PDB entry 8XQN | electron microscopy, 3.05 A resolution | chains A and R of the 5 polymer chains in the assembly

[Chain A]
Molecule: Guanine nucleotide-binding protein G(i) subunit alpha-1
Organism: Homo sapiens
UniProtKB: P63096 (GNAI1_HUMAN); residues 1-354 here = UniProt positions 1-354
Sequence (370 residues; each row starts with the number of its first residue; numbers below 1 keep their minus sign (Met-15 is residue -15)):
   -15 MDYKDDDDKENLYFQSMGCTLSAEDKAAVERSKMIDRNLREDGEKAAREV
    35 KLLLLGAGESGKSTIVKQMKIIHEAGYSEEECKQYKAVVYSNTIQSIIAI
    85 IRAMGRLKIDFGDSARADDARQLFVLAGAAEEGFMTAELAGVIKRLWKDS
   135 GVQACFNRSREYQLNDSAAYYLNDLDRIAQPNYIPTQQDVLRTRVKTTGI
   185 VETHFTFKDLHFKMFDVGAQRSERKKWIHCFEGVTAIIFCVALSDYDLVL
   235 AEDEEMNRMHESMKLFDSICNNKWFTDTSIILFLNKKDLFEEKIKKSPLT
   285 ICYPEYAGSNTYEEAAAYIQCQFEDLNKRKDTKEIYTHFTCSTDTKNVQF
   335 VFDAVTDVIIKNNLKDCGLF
Not modelled in the structure: -15 to 2, 55-181
Differences from the reference sequence: initiating methionine (-15); expression tag (-14 to 0); conflict Ala203 (Gly in P63096), Ser326 (Ala in P63096)
UniProt features mapped onto this chain:
  - region: Lys35 to Thr48 (G1 motif), Asp173 to Thr181 (G2 motif), Phe196 to Gly202, Gln204, Arg205 (G3 motif), Ile265 to Asp272 (G4 motif), Thr324, Cys325, Thr327 to Thr329 (G5 motif)
  - binding site (GTP): Glu43 to Thr48, Ser151, Leu175 to Thr181, Asp200 to Gly202, Gln204, Asn269 to Asp272
  - binding site (Mg(2+)): Ser47, Thr181
  - modified residue: Arg178 (ADP-ribosylarginine), Gln204 (Deamidated glutamine), Cys351 (ADP-ribosylcysteine)
  - lipidation: Gly2 (N-myristoyl glycine), Cys3 (S-palmitoyl cysteine)
  - natural variant: Gly40 (G40C: In NEDHISB; G40R: In NEDHISB), Gly45 (G45D: In NEDHISB), Thr48 (T48I: In NEDHISB; T48K: In NEDHISB), Gln52 (Q52P: In NEDHISB), Ser75 (deletion: In NEDHISB; uncertain significance), Gln172 (deletion: In NEDHISB), Asp173 (D173V: In NEDHISB), Glu186 to Phe189 (deletion: In NEDHISB; uncertain significance), Cys224 (C224Y: In NEDHISB), Lys270 (K270N: In NEDHISB; K270R: In NEDHISB), Asp272 (D272G: In NEDHISB), Val332 (V332E: In NEDHISB; uncertain significance)
  - mutagenesis: Gly42 (G42R: Abolishes switch to an activated conformation and dissociation from beta and gamma subunits upon GTP binding. Abolishes interaction with RGS family members), Glu116 (E116L: Enhances interaction (inactive GDP-bound) with RGS14), Gln147 (Q147L: Enhances interaction (inactive GDP-bound) with RGS14), Glu245 (E245L: Enhances interaction (inactive GDP-bound) with RGS14)

[Chain R]
Molecule: Exo-alpha-sialidase, Taste receptor type 2 member 14, LgBiT
Organism: Clostridium perfringens
Notes: EC 3.2.1.18
UniProtKB: chimeric construct of Q59310, Q9NYV8: residues -455 to -4 from Q59310 (Q59310_CLOPF) positions 243-694 (UniProt number = residue number + 698); residues 2-317 from Q9NYV8 positions 2-317 (same numbers)
Sequence (990 residues; each row starts with the number of its first residue; numbers below 1 keep their minus sign (Met-499 is residue -499)):
  -499 MKTIIALSYIFCLVFADYKDDDDAHHHHHHHHHHENLYFQSGRAVEGAVK
  -449 TEPVDLFHPGFLNSSNYRIPALFKTKEGTLIASIDARRHGGADAPNNDID
  -399 TAVRRSEDGGKTWDEGQIIMDYPDKSSVIDTTLIQDDETGRIFLLVTHFP
  -349 SKYGFWNAGLGSGFKNIDGKEYLCLYDSSGKEFTVRENVVYDKDSNKTEY
  -299 TTNALGDLFKNGTKIDNINSSTAPLKAKGTSYINLVYSDDDGKTWSEPQN
  -249 INFQVKKDWMKFLGIAPGRGIQIKNGEHKGRIVVPVYYTNEKGKQSSAVI
  -199 YSDDSGKNWTIGESPNDNRKLENGKIINSKTLSDDAPQLTECQVVEMPNG
  -149 QLKLFMRNLSGYLNIATSFDGGATWDETVEKDTNVLEPYCQLSVINYSQK
   -99 VDGKDAVIFSNPNARSRSNGTVRIGLINQVGTYENGEPKYEFDWKYNKLV
   -49 KPGYYAYSCLTELSNGNIGLLYEGTPSEEMSYIEMNLKYLESGANKGSAG
     1 SGGVIKSIFTFVLIVEFIIGNLGNSFIALVNCIDWVKGRKISSVDRILTA
    51 LAISRISLVWLIFGSWCVSVFFPALFATEKMFRMLTNIWTVINHFSVWLA
   101 TGLGTFYFLKIANFSNSIFLYLKWRVKKVVLVLLLVTSVFLFLNIALINI
   151 HINASINGYRRNKTCSSDSSNFTRFSSLIVLTSTVFIFIPFTLSLAMFLL
   201 LIFSMWKHRKKMQHTVKISGDASTKAHRGVKSVITFFLLYAIFSLSFFIS
   251 VWTSERLEENLIILSQVMGMAYPSCHSCVLILGNKKLRQASLSVLLWLRY
   301 MFKDGEPSGHKEFRESSGSGSSGSGSSGSGSSVFTLEDFVGDWEQTAAYN
   351 LDQVLEQGGVSSLLQNLAVSVTPIQRIVRSGENALKIDIHVIIPYEGLSA
   401 DQMAQIEEVFKVVYPVDDHHFKVILPYGTLVIDGVTPNMLNYFGRPYEGI
   451 AVFDGKKITVTGTLWNGNKIIDERLITPDGSMLFRVTINS
Not modelled in the structure: -499 to 1, 161-171, 218-220, 300-490
Differences from the reference sequence: initiating methionine (-499); expression tag (-498 to -456); conflict Ser-305 (Gly393 in Q59310); linker (-3 to 1)
Ligand contacts: GOQ (8-methoxy-6-nitro-naphtho[1,2-e][1,3]benzodioxole-5-carboxylic acid): Ala100, Leu103, Gly104, Tyr107, Phe108, Ser194, Met197, Phe198, Leu201, Gly229, Val230, Val233, Phe237, His276, Val279, Leu280, Gly283
UniProt features mapped onto this chain:
  - binding site (cholesterol): Thr86, Trp89, Val180, Ser265, Met268
  - glycosylation (N-linked (GlcNAc...) asparagine): Asn153, Asn162, Asn171

[Interface between chain A and chain R]
Pairs across the interface (36; chain A residue first):
  Glu28(A) - Trp124(R)
  Arg32(A) - Trp124(R)
  Phe334(A) - Val216(R)  hydrophobic
  Asp337(A) - Met212(R)
  Asp337(A) - Thr215(R)  hydrogen bond
  Thr340(A) - Asn113(R)
  Thr340(A) - His208(R)
  Asp341(A) - His208(R)  salt bridge
  Asp341(A) - Met212(R)
  Asp341(A) - Ala222(R)
  Ile344(A) - Ile111(R)
  Ile344(A) - His208(R)
  Ile344(A) - Ala222(R)  hydrophobic
  Lys345(A) - Ala222(R)
  Lys345(A) - Lys225(R)
  Asn347(A) - Lys110(R)  hydrogen bond (side chain-backbone)
  Asn347(A) - Lys123(R)
  Leu348(A) - Ile111(R)  hydrophobic
  Leu348(A) - Ala222(R)
  Lys349(A) - Lys225(R)
  Asp350(A) - Val44(R)
  Asp350(A) - Lys110(R)
  Cys351(A) - Val44(R)
  Cys351(A) - Tyr107(R)
  Cys351(A) - Lys110(R)
  Cys351(A) - Ile111(R)  hydrophobic
  Gly352(A) - Asn284(R)
  Gly352(A) - Lys285(R)  hydrogen bond (backbone-backbone)
  Leu353(A) - Tyr107(R)
  Leu353(A) - Ile111(R)  hydrophobic
  Leu353(A) - Ala226(R)
  Leu353(A) - Arg228(R)  hydrogen bond (backbone-side chain)
  Leu353(A) - Gly283(R)
  Phe354(A) - Lys225(R)
  Phe354(A) - Arg228(R)
  Phe354(A) - Lys285(R)  hydrogen bond (backbone-side chain)
Interface residues without a listed pair, chain A (19 interface residues in all): Glu318, Thr321, Phe336
Interface residues without a listed pair, chain R (22 interface residues in all): Ser42, Phe106, Lys211, Asp221

[Overview]
19 residues of chain A and 22 residues of chain R are in contact, with 5 hydrogen bonds and 1 salt bridge.
Polar pairs include Asp341(A)-His208(R), Asp337(A)-Thr215(R) and Asn347(A)-Lys110(R). Bound to chain R:
compound GOQ.
Chain A is Guanine nucleotide-binding protein G(i) subunit alpha-1 (Homo sapiens) and chain R is
Exo-alpha-sialidase, Taste receptor type 2 member 14, LgBiT (Clostridium perfringens); the structure,
Structure of human class T GPCR TAS2R14-DNGi complex with Aristolochic acid A, was determined by electron
microscopy together with 8XQL, 8XQO, 8XQP, 8XQR, 8XQS, 8XQT and 8YKY from the same study.
